7QN8 - chains D and E of the 8 polymer chains in the assembly; structure by electron microscopy, 3.10 A resolution.

[Chain D]
Name: Gamma-aminobutyric acid receptor subunit beta-3
From: Homo sapiens
UniProt: P28472 (GBRB3_HUMAN); residues -24 to 448 here correspond to UniProt positions 1-473 (UniProt number = residue number + 25)
Amino-acid sequence (473 residues; row label = number of the first residue in the row; numbers below 1 keep their minus sign (Met-24 is residue -24)):
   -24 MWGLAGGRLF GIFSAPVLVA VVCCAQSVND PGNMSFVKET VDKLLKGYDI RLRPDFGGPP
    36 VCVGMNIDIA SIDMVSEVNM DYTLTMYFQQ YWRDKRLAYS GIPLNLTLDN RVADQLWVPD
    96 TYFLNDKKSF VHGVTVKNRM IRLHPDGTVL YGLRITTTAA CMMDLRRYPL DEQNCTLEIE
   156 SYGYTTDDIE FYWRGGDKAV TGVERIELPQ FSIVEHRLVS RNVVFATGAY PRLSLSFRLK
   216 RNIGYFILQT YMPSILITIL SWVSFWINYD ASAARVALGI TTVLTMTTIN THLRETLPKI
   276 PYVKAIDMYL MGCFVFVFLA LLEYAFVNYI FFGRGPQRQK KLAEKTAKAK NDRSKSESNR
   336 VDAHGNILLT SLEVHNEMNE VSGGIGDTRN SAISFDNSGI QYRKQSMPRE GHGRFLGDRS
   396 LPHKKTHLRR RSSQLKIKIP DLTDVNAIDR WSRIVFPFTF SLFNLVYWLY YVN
Not modelled in the structure: -24 to 6, 308-421, 448
Swiss-Prot annotation at these positions:
  - binding site (benzamidine): Asp95 to Tyr97, Glu155 to Tyr157, Phe200
  - binding site (4-aminobutanoate): Tyr97, Glu155, Tyr157, Thr202
  - binding site (histamine): Tyr97, Ser156, Tyr157, Thr202
  - glycosylation (N-linked (GlcNAc...) asparagine): Asn8, Asn80, Asn149
Disulfide bonds: Cys136-Cys150
Covalently attached groups: N-acetylglucosamine (NAG) linked to Asn80; glycan linked to Asn149
Ligand contacts: histamine (HSM): Tyr97, Glu155, Ser156, Tyr157, Phe200, Thr202, Tyr205

[Chain E]
Name: Gamma-aminobutyric acid receptor subunit delta
From: Homo sapiens
UniProt: O14764 (GBRD_HUMAN); numbering as in UniProt (aligned over 1-452)
Amino-acid sequence (472 residues; each row starts with the number of its first residue):
     1 MDAPARLLAP LLLLCAQQLR GTRAMNDIGD YVGSNLEISW LPNLDGLIAG YARNFRPGIG
    61 GPPVNVALAL EVASIDHISE ANMEYTMTVF LHQSWRDSRL SYNHTNETLG LDSRFVDKLW
   121 LPDTFIVNAK SAWFHDVTVE NKLIRLQPDG VILYSIRITS TVACDMDLAK YPMDEQECML
   181 DLESYGYSSE DIVYYWSESQ EHIHGLDKLQ LAQFTITSYR FTTELMNFKS AGQFPRLSLH
   241 FHLRRNRGVY IIQSYMPSVL LVAMSWVSFW ISQAAVPARV SLGITTVLTM TTLMVSARSS
   301 LPRASAIKAL DVYFWICYVF VFAALVEYAF AHFNADYRKK QKAKVKVSRP RAEMDVRNAI
   361 VLFSLSAAGV TQELAISRRQ RRVPGNLMGS YRSVGVETGE TKKEGAARSG GQGGIRARLR
   421 PIDADTIDIY ARAVFPAAFA AVNVIYWAAY AMGGSGGSGG SGKTETSQVA PA
Not modelled in the structure: 1-43, 337-423, 452-472
Construct notes: expression tag (453-472)
Swiss-Prot annotation at these positions:
  - modified residue: Ser390 (Phosphoserine)
  - glycosylation (N-linked (GlcNAc...) asparagine): Asn103, Asn106
  - natural variant: Glu177 (E177A: In GEFSP5), Arg220 (R220C: In GEFSP5; uncertain significance; R220H: Reduced receptor current amplitudes), Val370 (V370I: Found in a patient with childhood onset epileptic encephalopathy; uncertain significance)
Disulfide bonds: Cys164-Cys178
Covalently attached groups: N-acetylglucosamine (NAG) linked to Asn103
From the paper describing this entry:
  - specificity-determining residues: Glu71, His92 (proposed by the authors, not directly observed)

[Interface between chain D and chain E]
Contacting residue pairs (90):
  Gly7(D) with Ile59(E)
  Met9(D) with Arg56(E); Gly58(E), hydrogen bond (side chain-backbone); Ile59(E), hydrophobic; Arg99(E)
  Val12(D) with Phe55(E), hydrophobic
  Lys13(D) with Ala52(E)
  Val16(D) with Phe55(E), hydrophobic
  Met49(D) with Arg303(E)
  Val50(D) with Arg303(E)
  Tyr62(D) with Phe125(E); Tyr185(E), hydrophobic
  Gln64(D) with Ser230(E)
  Thr82(D) with Gly186(E); Tyr187(E); Asp191(E)
  Leu83(D) with Asn54(E); Phe55(E), hydrophobic; Tyr187(E)
  Asp84(D) with Arg53(E); Asn54(E), hydrogen bond (backbone-backbone); Trp120(E); Tyr187(E)
  Arg86(D) with Arg53(E); Asp117(E), hydrogen bond (side chain-backbone); Leu119(E), hydrogen bond (side chain-backbone)
  Val87(D) with Asn54(E)
  His107(D) with Ala129(E); Lys130(E)
  Gly108(D) with Phe134(E)
  Val109(D) with Thr124(E); Phe125(E); Ala132(E); Trp133(E); Phe134(E), hydrophobic
  Thr110(D) with Leu91(E); Thr124(E), hydrogen bond (side chain-backbone); Phe134(E); Ile156(E)
  Val111(D) with Asp123(E)
  Asn113(D) with Phe125(E); Tyr185(E)
  Arg114(D) with Tyr185(E)
  Met115(D) with Tyr185(E); Gly186(E)
  Arg117(D) with Gly186(E), hydrogen bond (side chain-backbone); Ala231(E)
  Gly127(D) with Tyr185(E)
  Leu128(D) with Tyr185(E), hydrogen bond (backbone-side chain)
  Arg129(D) with Phe125(E); Ile126(E), hydrogen bond (side chain-backbone); Val127(E); Ala129(E); Tyr185(E), hydrogen bond (backbone-side chain)
  Glu182(D) with Asp165(E)
  Leu183(D) with Arg303(E)
  Pro184(D) with Arg303(E); Ser305(E)
  Gln185(D) with Arg303(E)
  Phe186(D) with Arg303(E)
  Tyr220(D) with Pro302(E); Ala304(E); Ser305(E)
  Leu223(D) with Arg298(E), hydrogen bond (backbone-side chain); Trp315(E), hydrophobic
  Gln224(D) with Val295(E); Arg298(E), hydrogen bond
  Pro228(D) with Thr291(E)
  Leu231(D) with Tyr318(E); Phe322(E)
  Ile232(D) with Leu288(E), hydrophobic
  Leu235(D) with Val287(E), hydrophobic; Phe322(E), hydrophobic; Leu325(E), hydrophobic
  Val238(D) with Ala329(E), hydrophobic
  Trp241(D) with Phe333(E)
  Ile242(D) with His332(E)
  Asn243(D) with His332(E), hydrogen bond (backbone-side chain); Asp336(E)
  Ala246(D) with Val276(E), hydrophobic
  Ala248(D) with Pro277(E), hydrophobic
  Ala249(D) with Val276(E), hydrophobic; Val280(E)
  Ala252(D) with Ile284(E)
  Leu253(D) with Ile284(E), hydrophobic
  Thr256(D) with Ile284(E); Leu288(E)
  Thr260(D) with Leu288(E)
  His267(D) with Val295(E)
  Arg428(D) with Phe333(E)
Also at the interface, not in a pair above, chain D (57 interface residues in all): Asp48, Leu79, Phe105, Asn217, Gly219, Ile234
Also at the interface, not in a pair above, chain E (63 interface residues in all): Gly50, Tyr51, Pro57, Gly60, Gln93, Leu121, Pro122, Ile158, Lys229, Phe234, Met294, Ile307

[Summary]
57 residues of chain D and 63 residues of chain E are in contact; the contacts include 12 hydrogen bonds.
Among the polar pairs are Met9(D)-Gly58(E), Arg86(D)-Asp117(E) and Arg86(D)-Leu119(E). Ligands of chain D:
histamine. Covalently linked N-acetylglucosamine: at Asn80(D). Covalently linked N-acetylglucosamine: at
Asn103(E). The paper reports specificity determinants Glu71(E) and His92(E).
Here chain D is Gamma-aminobutyric acid receptor subunit beta-3 and chain E is Gamma-aminobutyric acid
receptor subunit delta, both from Homo sapiens. Entry 7QN8 (Cryo-EM structure of human full-length beta3delta
GABA(A)R in complex with histamine and nanobody Nb25) was determined by electron microscopy, deposited
together with 7QN5, 7QN6, 7QN7, 7QN9, 7QNA, 7QNB and 3 further entries.
